Entry 6MQ8 (X-ray diffraction, 1.97 A resolution); this record covers chains A and P of the 3 polymer chains in the assembly.

# Chain A
Protein: DNA polymerase eta
From: Homo sapiens
Notes: EC 2.7.7.7
UniProtKB: Q9Y253 (POLH_HUMAN); residues 3-432 here = UniProt positions 3-432
Sequence (439 residues; row label = number of the first residue in the row; numbers below 1 keep their minus sign (Met-6 is residue -6)):
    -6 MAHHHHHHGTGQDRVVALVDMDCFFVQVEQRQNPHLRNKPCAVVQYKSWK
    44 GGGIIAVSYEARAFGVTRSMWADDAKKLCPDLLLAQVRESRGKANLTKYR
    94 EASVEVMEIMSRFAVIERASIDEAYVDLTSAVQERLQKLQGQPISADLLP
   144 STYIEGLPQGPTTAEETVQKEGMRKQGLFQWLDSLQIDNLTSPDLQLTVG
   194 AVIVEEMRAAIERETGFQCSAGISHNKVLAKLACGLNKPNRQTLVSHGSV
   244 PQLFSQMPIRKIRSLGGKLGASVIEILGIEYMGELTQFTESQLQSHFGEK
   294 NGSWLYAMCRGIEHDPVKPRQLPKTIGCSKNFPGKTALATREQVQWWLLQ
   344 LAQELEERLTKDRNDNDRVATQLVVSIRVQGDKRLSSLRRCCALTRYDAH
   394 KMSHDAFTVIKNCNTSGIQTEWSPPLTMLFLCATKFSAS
Disordered / not traced: -6 to 1, 155-159
Sequence notes: initiating methionine (-6); expression tag (-5 to 2)
Ion coordination: Mg2+ site 1: Asp13, Met14, Asp115 (together with 0KX); Mg2+ site 2: Asp13, Asp115, Glu116 (together with 0KX) (shared with DT8(P) of chain P); Na+ near Asp358 (its only coordinating residue here)
Ligand contacts: 0KX (2'-deoxy-5'-O-[(R)-hydroxy{[(R)-hydroxy(phosphonooxy)phosphoryl]amino}phosphoryl]cytidine): Asp13, Met14, Asp15, Cys16, Phe17, Phe18, Ile48, Ala49, Tyr52, Arg55, Arg61, Ile114, Asp115, Glu116, Lys231
UniProt features mapped onto this chain:
  - binding site (Mg(2+)): Asp13, Met14, Asp115, Glu116
  - binding site (Mn(2+)): Asp13, Met14, Asp115, Glu116
  - binding site (a 2'-deoxyribonucleoside 5'-triphosphate): Arg61
From the paper describing this entry:
  - binding site for 0KX: Arg55, Arg61
  - binding site for the 12-nt DNA strand: Gln38

# Chain P
Molecule: 8-nt DNA strand
Sequence (8 nucleotides; numbered 1 to 8; the number before each row is that of its first residue):
     1 AGCGTCAT
Ion coordination: Mg2+: DT8 (together with 0KX) (shared with Asp13(A), Asp115(A), Glu116(A) of chain A); Na+ near DT8 (its only coordinating residue here)

# Chain A / chain P interface
Residue-residue contacts - 25 pairs, chain A then chain P:
  Ser113(A) - DT8(P)  phosphate contact
  Asp115(A) - DT8(P)  phosphate contact
  Glu116(A) - DT8(P)  phosphate contact
  Lys224(A) - DT8(P)  salt bridge to the phosphate
  Ile255(A) - DA7(P)  phosphate contact
  Arg256(A) - DA7(P)  phosphate contact
  Ser257(A) - DC6(P)  phosphate contact
  Ser257(A) - DA7(P)  hydrogen bond to the phosphate
  Leu258(A) - DA7(P)  hydrogen bond to the phosphate
  Gly259(A) - DA7(P)  hydrogen bond to the phosphate
  Gly260(A) - DC6(P)  phosphate contact
  Gly260(A) - DA7(P)  phosphate contact
  Lys261(A) - DT5(P)  salt bridge to the phosphate
  Lys261(A) - DC6(P)  hydrogen bond to the phosphate
  Leu262(A) - DC6(P)  hydrogen bond to the phosphate
  Arg377(A) - DC3(P)  phosphate contact
  Arg377(A) - DG4(P)  salt bridge to the phosphate
  Leu378(A) - DC6(P)  base contact
  Leu381(A) - DC3(P)  phosphate contact
  Arg382(A) - DG2(P)  sugar contact
  Arg382(A) - DC3(P)  hydrogen bond to the phosphate
  Arg382(A) - DG4(P)  hydrogen bond to the base
  Arg383(A) - DG2(P)  phosphate contact
  Arg383(A) - DC3(P)  salt bridge to the phosphate
  Cys384(A) - DG2(P)  phosphate contact
Interface residues without a listed pair, chain A (21 interface residues in all): Asp13, Ser379, Ser380
Interface residues without a listed pair, chain P (8 interface residues in all): DA1

# In short
21 residues of chain A face 8 of chain P across their interface; the contacts include 7 hydrogen bonds and 4
salt bridges. Polar pairs include Arg382(A)-DG4(P), Ser257(A)-DA7(P) and Leu258(A)-DA7(P). Chain A binds
compound 0KX. From the paper: a binding site for 0KX at Arg55(A) and Arg61(A); a binding site for the 12-nt
DNA strand at Gln38(A).
Chain A is DNA polymerase eta (Homo sapiens) and chain P is an 8-nt DNA strand; the structure, Binary
structure of DNA polymerase eta in complex with templating hypoxanthine, was determined by X-ray diffraction,
deposited together with 6WK6.
